Entry 8FWX (X-ray diffraction, 2.12 A resolution); this record covers chain A.

== Chain A ==
Name: Main Protease
Organism: Beluga whale coronavirus SW1
Reference sequence: B2BW32 (B2BW32_9GAMC); residues 1-303 here correspond to UniProt positions 2760-3062 (UniProt number = residue number + 2759)
Sequence (303 residues; each row starts with the number of its first residue):
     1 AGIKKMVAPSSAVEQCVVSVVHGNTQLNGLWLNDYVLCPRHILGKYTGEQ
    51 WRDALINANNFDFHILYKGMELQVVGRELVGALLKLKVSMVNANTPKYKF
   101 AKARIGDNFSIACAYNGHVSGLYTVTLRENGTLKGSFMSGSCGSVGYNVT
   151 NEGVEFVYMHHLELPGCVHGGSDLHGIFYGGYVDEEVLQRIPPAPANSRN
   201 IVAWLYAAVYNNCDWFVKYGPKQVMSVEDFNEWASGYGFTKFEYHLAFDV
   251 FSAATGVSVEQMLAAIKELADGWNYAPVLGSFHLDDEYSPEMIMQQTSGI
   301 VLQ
Not modelled in the structure: 303
Reported in the primary citation:
  - conformationally variable residues (side-chain flip): Glu186

== Summary ==
The paper reports conformational variability at Glu186.
Chain A is Main Protease (Beluga whale coronavirus SW1); the structure, Apo crystal structure of beluga whale
Gammacoronavirus SW1 Mpro, was determined by X-ray diffraction together with 8DSU, 8E7C and 8E7N from the same
study.
